3HOU - chains D and G of the 15 polymer chains in the assembly; structure by X-ray diffraction, 3.20 A resolution.

== Chain D ==
Molecule: DNA-directed RNA polymerase II subunit RPB4
Source organism: Saccharomyces cerevisiae
Notes: EC 2.7.7.6
UniProtKB: P20433 (RPB4_YEAST); residue numbers follow UniProt; this construct covers 1-221
Sequence (221 residues; row label = number of the first residue in the row):
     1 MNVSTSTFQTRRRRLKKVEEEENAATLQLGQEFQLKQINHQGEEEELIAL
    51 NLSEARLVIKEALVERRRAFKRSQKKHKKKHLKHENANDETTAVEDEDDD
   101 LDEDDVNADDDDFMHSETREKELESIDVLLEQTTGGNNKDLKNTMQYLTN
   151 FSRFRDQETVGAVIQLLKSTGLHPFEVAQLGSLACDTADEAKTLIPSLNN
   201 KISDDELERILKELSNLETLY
Unresolved in the structure: 1-2, 77-117
Swiss-Prot annotation at these positions:
  - modified residue: M1 (N-acetylmethionine), T91 (Phosphothreonine), T92 (Phosphothreonine)

== Chain G ==
Molecule: DNA-directed RNA polymerase II subunit RPB7
Source organism: Saccharomyces cerevisiae
Notes: EC 2.7.7.6
UniProtKB: P34087 (RPB7_YEAST); residue numbers follow UniProt; this construct covers 1-171
Sequence (171 residues; row label = number of the first residue in the row):
     1 MFFIKDLSLNITLHPSFFGPRMKQYLKTKLLEEVEGSCTGKFGYILCVLD
    51 YDNIDIQRGRILPTDGSAEFNVKYRAVVFKPFKGEVVDGTVVSCSQHGFE
   101 VQVGPMKVFVTKHLMPQDLTFNAGSNPPSYQSSEDVITIKSRIRVKIEGC
   151 ISQVSSIHAIGSIKEDYLGAI
Swiss-Prot annotation at these positions:
  - mutagenesis: V108 to H113 (Lowers nucleic-acid binding of RPB4-RPB7 by 10-fold; no effect on association with Pol II core complex; abolishes transcriptional activity of Pol II), I151 to H158 (No effect on nucleic-acid binding of RPB4-RPB7 and on association with Pol II core complex; abolishes transcriptional activity of Pol II)

== Interface between chain D and chain G ==
Residue-residue contacts (97):
  V3(D) - L9(G)
  V3(D) - E33(G)
  S4(D) - L9(G)
  T5(D) - S8(G)  hydrogen bond (side chain-backbone)
  T5(D) - L9(G)
  T5(D) - F42(G)
  T5(D) - Y74(G)  hydrogen bond
  S6(D) - L7(G)
  S6(D) - S8(G)  hydrogen bond (backbone-backbone)
  S6(D) - F42(G)
  T7(D) - K5(G)
  T7(D) - D6(G)
  T7(D) - F42(G)
  F8(D) - K5(G)
  F8(D) - D6(G)
  E22(D) - K83(G)  salt bridge
  N23(D) - F82(G)
  N23(D) - K83(G)
  A24(D) - K83(G)
  A25(D) - K83(G)
  A25(D) - G84(G)
  L29(D) - F82(G)  hydrophobic
  E32(D) - K5(G)  salt bridge
  E32(D) - K41(G)
  E32(D) - F42(G)
  F33(D) - F3(G)  hydrophobic
  F33(D) - K5(G)
  F33(D) - K41(G)
  F33(D) - K80(G)
  Q37(D) - K5(G)  hydrogen bond
  N39(D) - D6(G)
  N39(D) - R75(G)  hydrogen bond
  H40(D) - D6(G)
  H40(D) - L7(G)  hydrogen bond (side chain-backbone)
  H40(D) - K73(G)
  H40(D) - Y74(G)  hydrogen bond (side chain-backbone)
  E45(D) - D6(G)
  E45(D) - R75(G)  salt bridge
  L47(D) - F3(G)  hydrophobic
  I48(D) - F3(G)
  I48(D) - I4(G)  hydrogen bond (backbone-backbone)
  A49(D) - F2(G)
  L50(D) - F2(G)  hydrogen bond (backbone-backbone)
  L50(D) - I4(G)  hydrophobic
  L52(D) - F2(G)  hydrophobic
  V58(D) - L49(G)  hydrophobic
  V58(D) - V77(G)  hydrophobic
  L63(D) - C47(G)  hydrophobic
  R66(D) - L31(G)
  R66(D) - E35(G)  salt bridge
  R66(D) - V48(G)  hydrogen bond (side chain-backbone)
  R66(D) - Y51(G)
  A69(D) - D52(G)
  F70(D) - Y51(G)  hydrophobic
  R72(D) - D52(G)  salt bridge
  S73(D) - R21(G)
  S73(D) - Q24(G)
  N138(D) - E35(G)
  N138(D) - G36(G)  hydrogen bond (side chain-backbone)
  N138(D) - L46(G)
  D140(D) - G36(G)
  D140(D) - Y44(G)
  D140(D) - L46(G)
  D140(D) - P105(G)
  L141(D) - L46(G)
  L141(D) - C47(G)  hydrophobic
  N143(D) - Q102(G)
  T144(D) - F2(G)
  T144(D) - L46(G)
  T144(D) - P105(G)
  Y147(D) - D88(G)  hydrogen bond (side chain-backbone)
  Y147(D) - G89(G)
  Y147(D) - V103(G)
  Y147(D) - G104(G)
  N150(D) - R142(G)  hydrogen bond (backbone-side chain)
  F151(D) - D88(G)
  F151(D) - G89(G)
  F151(D) - T90(G)
  F151(D) - R142(G)
  F175(D) - M1(G)  hydrophobic
  F175(D) - E85(G)
  A178(D) - M1(G)
  Q179(D) - M1(G)
  Q179(D) - V86(G)
  L183(D) - V86(G)
  L183(D) - D88(G)
  L183(D) - R144(G)
  A184(D) - R144(G)  hydrogen bond (backbone-side chain)
  T187(D) - Y167(G)
  D189(D) - Y167(G)  hydrogen bond
  E190(D) - Y167(G)
  T193(D) - Y167(G)
  L194(D) - V86(G)
  L194(D) - R144(G)
  L194(D) - D166(G)
  L194(D) - Y167(G)  hydrophobic
  L194(D) - L168(G)  hydrophobic
Interface residues without a listed pair, chain D (54 interface residues in all): G30, I38, A55, I59, A62, E65, L148
Interface residues without a listed pair, chain G (48 interface residues in all): N10, D50

== Overview ==
The interface between chain D and chain G involves 54 residues on one side and 48 on the other, with 15
hydrogen bonds and 5 salt bridges. Polar pairs include E22(D)-K83(G), E32(D)-K5(G) and E45(D)-R75(G). From
UniProt: 14 mutagenesis sites on chain G.
Chain D is DNA-directed RNA polymerase II subunit RPB4 and chain G is DNA-directed RNA polymerase II subunit
RPB7, both from Saccharomyces cerevisiae; the structure, Complete RNA polymerase II elongation complex I with
a T-U mismatch, was determined by X-ray diffraction together with 3HOV, 3HOW, 3HOX, 3HOY and 3HOZ from the
same study.
